PDB entry 8G0E | electron microscopy, 2.60 A resolution | chains b and d of the 20 polymer chains in the assembly

[Chain b]
Protein: ATP synthase subunit b
From: Mycolicibacterium smegmatis MC2 155
Reference sequence: A0R204 (ATPF_MYCS2); numbering as in UniProt (aligned over 1-170)
Amino-acid sequence (170 residues; each row starts with the number of its first residue):
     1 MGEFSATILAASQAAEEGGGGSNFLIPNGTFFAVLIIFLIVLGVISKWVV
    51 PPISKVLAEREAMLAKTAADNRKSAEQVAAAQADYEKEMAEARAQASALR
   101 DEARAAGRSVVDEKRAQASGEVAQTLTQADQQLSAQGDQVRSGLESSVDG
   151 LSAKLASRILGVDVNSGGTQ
Unresolved in the structure: 1-23, 165-170

[Chain d]
Protein: ATP synthase subunit b-delta
From: Mycolicibacterium smegmatis MC2 155
Reference sequence: A0R203 (ATPFD_MYCS2); residue numbers follow UniProt; this construct covers 1-445
Amino-acid sequence (445 residues; numbered 1 to 445; the number before each row is that of its first residue):
     1 MSIFIGQLIGFAVIAFIIVKWVVPPVRTLMRNQQEAVRAALAESAEAAKK
    51 LADADAMHAKALADAKAESEKVTEEAKQDSERIAAQLSEQAGSEAERIKA
   101 QGAQQIQLMRQQLIRQLRTGLGAEAVNKAAEIVRAHVADPQAQSATVDRF
   151 LSELEQMAPSSVVIDTAATSRLRAASRQSLAALVEKFDSVAGGLDADGLT
   201 NLADELASVAKLLLSETALNKHLAEPTDDSAPKVRLLERLLSDKVSATTL
   251 DLLRTAVSNRWSTESNLIDAVEHTARLALLKRAEIAGEVDEVEEQLFRFG
   301 RVLDAEPRLSALLSDYTTPAEGRVALLDKALTGRPGVNQTAAALLSQTVG
   351 LLRGERADEAVIDLAELAVSRRGEVVAHVSAAAELSDAQRTRLTEVLSRI
   401 YGRPVSVQLHVDPELLGGLSITVGDEVIDGSIASRLAAAQTGLPD
Unresolved in the structure: 158-169, 445

[Chain b / chain d interface]
Contacting residue pairs (64; chain b residue first):
  R60(b) - V37(d)
  M63(b) - A40(d)
  M63(b) - L41(d)  hydrophobic
  M63(b) - S44(d)
  T67(b) - E43(d)
  T67(b) - S44(d)  hydrogen bond
  T67(b) - A47(d)
  N71(b) - E43(d)
  N71(b) - A47(d)
  K73(b) - L51(d)
  S74(b) - K50(d)
  Q77(b) - A54(d)
  Q77(b) - D55(d)
  Q77(b) - H58(d)
  V78(b) - M57(d)  hydrophobic
  A81(b) - H58(d)
  D84(b) - L62(d)
  Y85(b) - A61(d)
  Y85(b) - A65(d)  hydrophobic
  E88(b) - A65(d)
  A92(b) - S69(d)
  A92(b) - V72(d)
  R93(b) - E68(d)  salt bridge
  R93(b) - V72(d)
  A96(b) - V72(d)  hydrophobic
  A96(b) - A76(d)  hydrophobic
  L99(b) - A76(d)
  L99(b) - K77(d)
  R100(b) - D79(d)
  A103(b) - S80(d)
  R104(b) - I83(d)
  R104(b) - L87(d)
  G107(b) - L87(d)
  V111(b) - A91(d)  hydrophobic
  K114(b) - A91(d)
  K114(b) - A95(d)
  R115(b) - E94(d)
  A118(b) - I98(d)  hydrophobic
  V122(b) - I98(d)  hydrophobic
  V122(b) - G102(d)
  L126(b) - Q105(d)
  L126(b) - I106(d)  hydrophobic
  A129(b) - I106(d)  hydrophobic
  L133(b) - M109(d)
  L133(b) - R110(d)
  L133(b) - L113(d)
  G137(b) - L113(d)
  G137(b) - L117(d)
  V140(b) - L117(d)  hydrophobic
  L144(b) - L121(d)  hydrophobic
  V148(b) - E124(d)
  V148(b) - A125(d)
  L151(b) - L121(d)  hydrophobic
  S152(b) - A125(d)
  S152(b) - K128(d)
  S152(b) - A129(d)
  L155(b) - V126(d)  hydrophobic
  A156(b) - A129(d)
  A156(b) - I132(d)  hydrophobic
  I159(b) - R435(d)  hydrogen bond (backbone-side chain)
  L160(b) - H136(d)
  L160(b) - R149(d)  hydrogen bond (backbone-side chain)
  G161(b) - R149(d)
  V162(b) - R149(d)
Also at the interface, not in a pair above, chain b (49 interface residues in all): D70, A80, M89, R108, S119, S134, R141, R158, V164
Also at the interface, not in a pair above, chain d (52 interface residues in all): S88, G92, R97, K99, V133, I432, A439

[In short]
Chain b and chain d form an interface of 49 and 52 residues respectively, with 3 hydrogen bonds and 1 salt
bridge. Among the polar pairs are R93(b)-E68(d), T67(b)-S44(d) and I159(b)-R435(d).
Chain b is ATP synthase subunit b and chain d is ATP synthase subunit b-delta, both from Mycolicibacterium
smegmatis MC2 155; the structure, Cryo-EM structure of TBAJ-876-bound Mycobacterium smegmatis ATP synthase
rotational state 3, was determined by electron microscopy together with 8G07, 8G08, 8G09, 8G0A, 8G0B, 8G0C and
8G0D from the same study.
